8CZ7 - chains A and C; structure by X-ray diffraction, 2.00 A resolution.

[Chain A (and C)]
Name: 3C-like proteinase
Source organism: Severe acute respiratory syndrome coronavirus 2
Notes: EC 3.4.22.69; chain C of this document is another copy of the same molecule, construct and numbering; everything in this record applies to it too
UniProtKB: P0DTD1 (R1AB_SARS2); residues 1-306 here correspond to UniProt positions 3264-3569 (UniProt number = residue number + 3263)
Amino-acid sequence (306 residues; each row starts with the number of its first residue):
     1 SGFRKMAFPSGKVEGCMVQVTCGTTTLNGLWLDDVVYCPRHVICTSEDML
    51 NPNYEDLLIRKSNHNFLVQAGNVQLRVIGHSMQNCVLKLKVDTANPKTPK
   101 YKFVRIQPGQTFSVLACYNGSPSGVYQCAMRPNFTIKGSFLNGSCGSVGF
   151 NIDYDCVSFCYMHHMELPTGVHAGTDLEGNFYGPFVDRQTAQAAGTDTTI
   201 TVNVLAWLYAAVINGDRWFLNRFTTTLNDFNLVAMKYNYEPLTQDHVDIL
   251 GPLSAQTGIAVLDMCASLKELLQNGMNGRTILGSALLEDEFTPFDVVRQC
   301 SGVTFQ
Disordered / not traced: 306 (chain C: fully traced)
Swiss-Prot annotation at these positions:
  - active site: His41 (For 3CL-PRO activity), Cys145 (Nucleophile)
  - site: Gln306 (Cleavage)
  - cross-link (Glycyl lysine isopeptide (Lys-Gly)): Lys5 (interchain with G-Cter in ubiquitin), Lys90 (interchain with G-Cter in ubiquitin)
Ligand contacts: P7L (N-[(4-chlorothiophen-2-yl)methyl]-2-(isoquinolin-4-yl)-N-(4-methoxyphenyl)acetamide): Thr25, His41, Cys44, Thr45, Ser46, Met49, Phe140, Leu141, Asn142, Ser144, Cys145, His163, His164, Met165, Glu166, His172, Phe181, Val186, Asp187, Arg188, Gln189
From the paper describing this entry:
  - binding site for P7L: Thr25, His41, Thr45, Ser46, Met49, His163, Met165
  - catalytic residues: His41, Gly143 to Cys145 (citing earlier work)

[Chain A / chain C interface]
Residue-residue contacts (80):
  Ser1(A) - Gly138(C)
  Ser1(A) - Ser139(C)
  Ser1(A) - Phe140(C)  hydrogen bond (backbone-backbone)
  Ser1(A) - Leu141(C)
  Ser1(A) - Glu166(C)  hydrogen bond (backbone-side chain)
  Ser1(A) - Gly170(C)
  Ser1(A) - His172(C)  hydrogen bond (backbone-side chain)
  Gly2(A) - Gly138(C)
  Gly2(A) - Ser139(C)
  Arg4(A) - Gln127(C)  hydrogen bond (side chain-backbone)
  Arg4(A) - Cys128(C)
  Arg4(A) - Lys137(C)  hydrogen bond (side chain-backbone)
  Arg4(A) - Glu290(C)  salt bridge
  Lys5(A) - Tyr126(C)
  Met6(A) - Ser123(C)
  Met6(A) - Gly124(C)
  Met6(A) - Val125(C)
  Met6(A) - Tyr126(C)  hydrophobic
  Ala7(A) - Gly124(C)
  Ala7(A) - Val125(C)  hydrogen bond (backbone-backbone)
  Phe8(A) - Val125(C)
  Pro9(A) - Ser10(C)
  Pro9(A) - Glu14(C)
  Pro9(A) - Pro122(C)  hydrophobic
  Pro9(A) - Gly124(C)
  Ser10(A) - Pro9(C)
  Ser10(A) - Ser10(C)  hydrogen bond (backbone-side chain)
  Ser10(A) - Glu14(C)  hydrogen bond (backbone-side chain)
  Gly11(A) - Gly11(C)
  Gly11(A) - Glu14(C)  hydrogen bond (backbone-side chain)
  Glu14(A) - Pro9(C)
  Glu14(A) - Ser10(C)  hydrogen bond (side chain-backbone)
  Glu14(A) - Gly11(C)  hydrogen bond (side chain-backbone)
  Tyr118(A) - Gly302(C)
  Tyr118(A) - Thr304(C)
  Ser121(A) - Thr304(C)
  Ser121(A) - Gln306(C)  hydrogen bond
  Pro122(A) - Pro9(C)  hydrophobic
  Pro122(A) - Thr304(C)
  Pro122(A) - Phe305(C)  hydrogen bond (backbone-backbone)
  Ser123(A) - Met6(C)
  Ser123(A) - Arg298(C)
  Ser123(A) - Val303(C)  hydrogen bond (side chain-backbone)
  Ser123(A) - Phe305(C)
  Gly124(A) - Met6(C)
  Gly124(A) - Ala7(C)
  Val125(A) - Met6(C)
  Val125(A) - Ala7(C)  hydrogen bond (backbone-backbone)
  Val125(A) - Phe8(C)
  Val125(A) - Val125(C)  hydrophobic
  Tyr126(A) - Lys5(C)
  Gln127(A) - Arg4(C)  hydrogen bond (backbone-side chain)
  Lys137(A) - Arg4(C)  hydrogen bond (backbone-side chain)
  Gly138(A) - Ser1(C)
  Gly138(A) - Gly2(C)
  Ser139(A) - Ser1(C)
  Ser139(A) - Gly2(C)  hydrogen bond (side chain-backbone)
  Ser139(A) - Gln299(C)  hydrogen bond
  Phe140(A) - Ser1(C)  hydrogen bond (backbone-backbone)
  Leu141(A) - Gln299(C)
  Leu141(A) - Cys300(C)
  Leu141(A) - Ser301(C)
  Leu141(A) - Gly302(C)
  Glu166(A) - Ser1(C)  hydrogen bond (side chain-backbone)
  His172(A) - Ser1(C)  hydrogen bond (side chain-backbone)
  Ala285(A) - Leu286(C)  hydrophobic
  Leu286(A) - Gly283(C)
  Glu290(A) - Arg4(C)  salt bridge
  Gln299(A) - Ser139(C)  hydrogen bond
  Gln299(A) - Leu141(C)
  Cys300(A) - Leu141(C)
  Gly302(A) - Tyr118(C)
  Gly302(A) - Leu141(C)
  Val303(A) - Ser123(C)  hydrogen bond (backbone-side chain)
  Thr304(A) - Tyr118(C)
  Thr304(A) - Ser121(C)
  Thr304(A) - Pro122(C)
  Phe305(A) - Ser121(C)
  Phe305(A) - Pro122(C)  hydrogen bond (backbone-backbone)
  Phe305(A) - Ser123(C)
Also at the interface, not in a pair above, chain A (39 interface residues in all): Phe3, Leu115, Cys128, Ser301
Also at the interface, not in a pair above, chain C (44 interface residues in all): Phe3, Leu115, Ala129, Ala285

[In short]
39 residues of chain A face 44 of chain C across their interface, with 25 hydrogen bonds and 2 salt bridges.
Polar contacts include Arg4(A)-Glu290(C), Ser1(A)-Glu166(C) and Ser1(A)-His172(C). Chain A binds compound P7L.
From the paper: catalytic residues His41(A) and Gly143(A); a binding site for P7L at Thr25(A), His41(A) and
Thr45(A) among others.
Both chains are 3C-like proteinase (Severe acute respiratory syndrome coronavirus 2). Entry 8CZ7 (Crystal
structure of SARS-CoV-2 Mpro with compound C2) was determined by X-ray diffraction (same publication as 8CYU,
8CYZ, 8CZ4 and 8SXR).
